Entry 6A67 (X-ray diffraction, 2.33 A resolution); this record covers chains H and A of the 3 polymer chains in the assembly.

[Chain H]
Protein: FLD21.140 Heavy Chain
Source organism: Homo sapiens
Sequence (226 residues; numbered 1 to 226; the number before each row is that of its first residue):
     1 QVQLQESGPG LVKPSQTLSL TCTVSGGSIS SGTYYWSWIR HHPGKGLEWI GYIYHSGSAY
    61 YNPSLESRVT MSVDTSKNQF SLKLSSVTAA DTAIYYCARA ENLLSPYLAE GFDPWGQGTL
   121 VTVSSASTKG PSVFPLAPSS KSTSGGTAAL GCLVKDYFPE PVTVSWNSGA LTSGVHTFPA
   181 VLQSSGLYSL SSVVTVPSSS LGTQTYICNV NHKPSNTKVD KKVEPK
Not modelled in the structure: 141-144
Disulfides: Cys22-Cys97, Cys152-Cys208

[Chain A]
Protein: Hemagglutinin
Source organism: Influenza A virus (A/Thailand/1(KAN-1)/2004(H5N1))
Reference sequence: Q6Q794 (Q6Q794_9INFA); residues 45-268 here correspond to UniProt positions 64-287 (UniProt number = residue number + 19)
Sequence (230 residues; row label = number of the first residue in the row):
    45 DGVKPLILRD CSVAGWLLGN PMCDEFINVP EWSYIVEKAN PVNDLCYPGD FNDYEELKHL
   105 LSRINHFEKI QIIPKSSWSS HEASLGVSSA CPYQRKSSFF RNVVWLIKKN STYPTIKRSY
   165 NNTNQEDLLV LWGIHHPNDA AEQTKLYQNP TTYISVGTST LNQRLVPRIA TRSKVNGQSG
   225 RMEFFWTILK PNDAINFESN GNFIAPEYAY KIVKKGDSTI MKSEHHHHHH
Not modelled in the structure: 45-48, 69-73, 259-274
Construct notes: expression tag (269-274)
Disulfides: Cys55-Cys67, Cys90-Cys135
Covalent attachments: N-acetylglucosamine (NAG) linked to Asn154, Asn165

[Interface between chain H and chain A]
Contacting residue pairs - 32 pairs, chain H then chain A:
  Thr33(H) - Ser128(A)
  Tyr35(H) - Leu129(A)
  Tyr54(H) - Glu126(A)
  Tyr54(H) - Ser128(A)  hydrogen bond
  Tyr54(H) - Leu129(A)  hydrophobic
  Ser56(H) - Glu126(A)  hydrogen bond
  Ser56(H) - Lys153(A)
  Ser56(H) - Asn154(A)
  Gly57(H) - Asn154(A)
  Ser58(H) - Lys152(A)
  Ser58(H) - Lys153(A)
  Ser58(H) - Asn154(A)  hydrogen bond (side chain-backbone)
  Ser58(H) - Ser155(A)  hydrogen bond (side chain-backbone)
  Tyr60(H) - Lys152(A)
  Tyr60(H) - Lys189(A)  hydrogen bond (side chain-backbone)
  Glu101(H) - Lys140(A)  salt bridge
  Asn102(H) - Lys140(A)
  Leu103(H) - Leu129(A)  hydrophobic
  Leu103(H) - Val131(A)  hydrophobic
  Leu103(H) - Ser141(A)  hydrogen bond (backbone-side chain)
  Leu104(H) - Ser132(A)
  Leu104(H) - Ser133(A)  hydrogen bond (backbone-backbone)
  Leu104(H) - Ser141(A)
  Ser105(H) - Val131(A)
  Pro106(H) - Leu129(A)
  Pro106(H) - Val131(A)
  Pro106(H) - Trp149(A)  hydrophobic
  Pro106(H) - Ile151(A)  hydrophobic
  Pro106(H) - Leu190(A)  hydrophobic
  Tyr107(H) - Glu186(A)  hydrogen bond
  Tyr107(H) - Lys189(A)
  Tyr107(H) - Leu190(A)  hydrophobic
Interface residues without a listed pair, chain H (16 interface residues in all): His55, Ala59

[Overview]
The interface between chain H and chain A involves 16 residues on one side and 17 on the other, with 8
hydrogen bonds and 1 salt bridge. Polar contacts include Glu101(H)-Lys140(A), Tyr54(H)-Ser128(A) and
Ser56(H)-Glu126(A).
Chain H is FLD21.140 Heavy Chain (Homo sapiens) and chain A is Hemagglutinin (Influenza A virus
(A/Thailand/1(KAN-1)/2004(H5N1))); the structure, Crystal structure of influenza A virus H5 hemagglutinin
globular head in complex with the Fab of ..., was determined by X-ray diffraction.
